Entry 7CMK (electron microscopy, 3.40 A resolution); this record covers chains H and L of the 5 polymer chains in the assembly.

Chain H:
Protein: Heavy chain
Source organism: Mus musculus
Sequence (216 residues; row label = number of the first residue in the row):
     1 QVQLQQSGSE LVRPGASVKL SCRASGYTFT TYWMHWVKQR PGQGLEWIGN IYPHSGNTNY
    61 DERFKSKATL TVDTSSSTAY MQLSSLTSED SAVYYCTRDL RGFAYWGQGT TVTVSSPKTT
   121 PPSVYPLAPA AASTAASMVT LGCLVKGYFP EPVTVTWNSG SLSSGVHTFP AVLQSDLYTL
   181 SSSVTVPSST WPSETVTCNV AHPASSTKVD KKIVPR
Disordered / not traced: 131-134
Disulfides: Cys22-Cys96, Cys143-Cys198

Chain L:
Protein: Light chain
Source organism: Mus musculus
Sequence (213 residues; numbered 1 to 213; the number before each row is that of its first residue):
     1 DIELTQSPAI MSASPGEKVT MTCSASSSLR YMHWYQQKSG TSPKRWIYDT YNLASGVPVR
    61 FSGSGSGTSY SLTISSMEAE DAATYYCQQW SSNPPTFGAG TKLELKRADA APTVSIFPPS
   121 SEQLTSGGAS VVCFLNNFYP KDINVKWKID GSERQNGVLN SWTDQDSKDS TYSMSSTLTL
   181 TKDEYERHNS YTCEATHKTS TSPIVKSFNR NEC
Disulfides: Cys133-Cys193

Chain H / chain L interface:
Contacting residue pairs (50; chain H residue first):
  Gln43(H) - Ala99(L)
  Trp47(H) - Pro94(L)  hydrophobic
  Tyr95(H) - Thr41(L)
  Tyr95(H) - Ser42(L)
  Tyr95(H) - Pro43(L)
  Leu100(H) - Arg45(L)
  Arg101(H) - Tyr31(L)
  Arg101(H) - His33(L)  hydrogen bond (backbone-side chain)
  Arg101(H) - Tyr48(L)
  Gly102(H) - His33(L)
  Gly102(H) - Arg45(L)
  Phe103(H) - Tyr35(L)
  Phe103(H) - Trp90(L)  hydrophobic
  Ala104(H) - Arg45(L)
  Trp106(H) - Tyr35(L)  hydrophobic
  Trp106(H) - Pro43(L)
  Trp106(H) - Lys44(L)
  Gly107(H) - Ser42(L)
  Tyr125(H) - Gln123(L)
  Tyr125(H) - Ser126(L)
  Pro126(H) - Ser120(L)  hydrogen bond (backbone-side chain)
  Pro126(H) - Glu122(L)
  Leu127(H) - Phe117(L)
  Ala128(H) - Phe117(L)
  Ala128(H) - Pro118(L)
  Pro129(H) - Phe117(L)
  Pro129(H) - Pro118(L)
  Thr140(H) - Phe117(L)
  Leu144(H) - Ser130(L)
  Lys146(H) - Gln123(L)
  Lys146(H) - Gly128(L)
  His167(H) - Asn136(L)  hydrogen bond
  His167(H) - Asn137(L)
  His167(H) - Thr163(L)
  His167(H) - Ser173(L)  hydrogen bond
  Thr168(H) - Thr163(L)  hydrogen bond (backbone-side chain)
  Phe169(H) - Phe134(L)  hydrophobic
  Phe169(H) - Thr163(L)  hydrogen bond (backbone-side chain)
  Phe169(H) - Ser173(L)
  Phe169(H) - Met174(L)
  Phe169(H) - Ser175(L)
  Pro170(H) - Ser161(L)  hydrogen bond (backbone-side chain)
  Pro170(H) - Trp162(L)
  Pro170(H) - Thr163(L)
  Val172(H) - Asn160(L)
  Val172(H) - Ser161(L)
  Gln174(H) - Leu159(L)
  Ser181(H) - Phe134(L)
  Ser183(H) - Phe134(L)
  Lys211(H) - Glu122(L)
Also at the interface, not in a pair above, chain H (34 interface residues in all): Trp33, His35, Leu45, Asn50, Gln108, Ala130, Thr179
Also at the interface, not in a pair above, chain L (38 interface residues in all): Tyr86, Gln88, Phe97, Gly98, Ser115, Asp164, Asp166

In short:
The interface between chain H and chain L involves 34 residues on one side and 38 on the other; the contacts
include 7 hydrogen bonds. Among the polar pairs are Arg101(H)-His33(L), Pro126(H)-Ser120(L) and
His167(H)-Asn136(L).
Chain H is Heavy chain and chain L is Light chain, both from Mus musculus; the structure, E30 E-particle in
complex with 6C5, was determined by electron microscopy, deposited together with 7C80 and 7C81.
